2BFG - chains A and C of the 4 polymer chains in the assembly; structure by X-ray diffraction, 2.40 A resolution.

Chain A (and C):
Molecule: Beta-xylosidase
Source organism: Bacillus stearothermophilus
Notes: EC 3.2.1.37; chain C of this document is another copy of the same molecule, construct and numbering; everything in this record applies to it too
UniProt: Q9ZFM2 (XYNB_GEOSE); aligned to UniProt positions 1-503 over residues 1-503 (the alignment contains insertions or deletions, so no single offset holds)
Chain sequence (503 residues; numbered 1 to 503; the number before each row is that of its first residue):
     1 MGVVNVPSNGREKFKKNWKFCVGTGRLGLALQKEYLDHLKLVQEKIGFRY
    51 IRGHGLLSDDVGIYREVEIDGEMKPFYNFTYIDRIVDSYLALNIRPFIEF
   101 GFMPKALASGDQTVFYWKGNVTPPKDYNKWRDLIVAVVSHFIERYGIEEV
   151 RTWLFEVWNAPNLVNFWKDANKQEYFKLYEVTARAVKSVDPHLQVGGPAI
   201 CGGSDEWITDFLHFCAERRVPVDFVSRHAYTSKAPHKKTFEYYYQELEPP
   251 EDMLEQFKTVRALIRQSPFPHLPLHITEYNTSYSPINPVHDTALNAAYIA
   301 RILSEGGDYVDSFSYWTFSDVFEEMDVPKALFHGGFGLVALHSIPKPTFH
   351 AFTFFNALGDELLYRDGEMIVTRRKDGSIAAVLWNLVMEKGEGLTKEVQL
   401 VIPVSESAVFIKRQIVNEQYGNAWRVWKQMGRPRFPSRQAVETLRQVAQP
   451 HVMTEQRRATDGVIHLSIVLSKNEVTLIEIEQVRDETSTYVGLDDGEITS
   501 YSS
Disordered / not traced: 1, 503
Differences from the reference sequence: conflict Glu-406 (Phe408 in Q9ZFM2), Arg-445 (Pro447 in Q9ZFM2), Val-447 (Ser448 in Q9ZFM2); insertion (446)
Small-molecule neighbours: 2,5-dinitrophenol / beta-D-xylopyranose / alpha-D-xylopyranose: His-54, Phe-115, Asn-159, Leu-163, Phe-166, Cys-201, His-228, Tyr-230, Glu-278, Tyr-283, Ser-284, Pro-285, Trp-316, Phe-322, Glu-324, Phe-336

How chain A and chain C interact:
Residue-residue contacts - 151 pairs, chain A then chain C:
  His-236(A) with Glu-497(C), salt bridge
  Lys-237(A) with Gly-492(C), hydrogen bond (side chain-backbone); Asp-494(C); Glu-497(C)
  Thr-239(A) with Val-491(C); Gly-492(C); Leu-493(C)
  Phe-240(A) with Thr-489(C); Val-491(C)
  Glu-241(A) with Tyr-490(C)
  Tyr-242(A) with Tyr-490(C); Leu-493(C)
  Tyr-244(A) with Leu-493(C); Asp-494(C), hydrogen bond (side chain-backbone); Glu-497(C); Ile-498(C), hydrophobic
  Gln-245(A) with Thr-499(C)
  Leu-247(A) with Thr-499(C)
  Pro-288(A) with Ile-498(C), hydrophobic
  Val-289(A) with Ile-498(C), hydrophobic
  Thr-292(A) with Tyr-501(C)
  Ala-293(A) with Tyr-501(C), hydrogen bond (backbone-side chain)
  Leu-294(A) with Thr-499(C); Ser-500(C); Tyr-501(C), hydrogen bond (backbone-side chain)
  Ala-330(A) with Tyr-490(C)
  Val-387(A) with Ser-500(C)
  Met-388(A) with Thr-499(C); Ser-500(C), hydrogen bond (backbone-backbone)
  Glu-389(A) with Ser-500(C)
  Lys-390(A) with Gly-496(C), hydrogen bond (side chain-backbone); Ile-498(C), hydrogen bond (side chain-backbone); Ser-500(C); Tyr-501(C), hydrogen bond (side chain-backbone)
  Gly-391(A) with Ser-500(C)
  Phe-410(A) with Val-426(C), hydrophobic; Gln-429(C); Met-430(C), hydrophobic
  Lys-412(A) with Thr-443(C), hydrogen bond; Gln-446(C)
  Gln-414(A) with Gln-446(C)
  Glu-418(A) with Tyr-501(C), hydrogen bond
  Tyr-420(A) with His-451(C)
  Trp-424(A) with Asp-495(C); Ile-498(C), hydrophobic; Tyr-501(C), hydrophobic
  Arg-425(A) with Thr-454(C), hydrogen bond (side chain-backbone)
  Val-426(A) with Phe-410(C), hydrophobic; Thr-454(C)
  Trp-427(A) with Tyr-490(C)
  Lys-428(A) with Gln-456(C); Asp-495(C), salt bridge
  Gln-429(A) with Phe-410(C); Thr-454(C), hydrogen bond; Glu-455(C); Gln-456(C), hydrogen bond (backbone-side chain); Val-483(C)
  Met-430(A) with Phe-410(C), hydrophobic; Val-483(C)
  Gly-431(A) with Gln-456(C); Val-483(C); Asp-485(C); Glu-486(C), hydrogen bond (backbone-backbone); Thr-487(C)
  Arg-432(A) with Glu-486(C); Thr-487(C), hydrogen bond; Tyr-490(C), hydrogen bond (backbone-side chain); Leu-493(C); Asp-495(C), salt bridge
  Pro-433(A) with Glu-486(C); Tyr-490(C)
  Arg-434(A) with Glu-486(C), hydrogen bond (backbone-side chain); Thr-489(C), hydrogen bond; Tyr-490(C)
  Thr-443(A) with Lys-412(C), hydrogen bond
  Gln-446(A) with Lys-412(C), hydrogen bond; Gln-414(C), hydrogen bond; Val-452(C)
  His-451(A) with Tyr-420(C); His-451(C), hydrogen bond
  Val-452(A) with Gln-446(C); Val-447(C), hydrophobic
  Thr-454(A) with Arg-425(C), hydrogen bond (backbone-side chain); Val-426(C); Gln-429(C), hydrogen bond
  Glu-455(A) with Gln-429(C)
  Gln-456(A) with Lys-428(C); Gln-429(C), hydrogen bond (side chain-backbone); Gly-431(C)
  Lys-472(A) with Ser-500(C), hydrogen bond (side chain-backbone)
  Asn-473(A) with Ser-500(C), hydrogen bond
  Val-483(A) with Gln-429(C); Met-430(C); Gly-431(C)
  Asp-485(A) with Gly-431(C)
  Glu-486(A) with Gly-431(C), hydrogen bond (backbone-backbone); Arg-432(C); Pro-433(C); Arg-434(C), hydrogen bond (side chain-backbone)
  Thr-487(A) with Gly-431(C); Arg-432(C), hydrogen bond
  Thr-489(A) with Phe-240(C); Arg-434(C), hydrogen bond
  Tyr-490(A) with Glu-241(C); Tyr-242(C); Ala-330(C); Trp-427(C); Arg-432(C), hydrogen bond (side chain-backbone); Pro-433(C); Arg-434(C), hydrogen bond (side chain-backbone)
  Val-491(A) with Thr-239(C); Phe-240(C)
  Gly-492(A) with Lys-237(C), hydrogen bond (backbone-side chain); Thr-239(C)
  Leu-493(A) with Thr-239(C); Tyr-242(C); Tyr-244(C); Arg-432(C)
  Asp-494(A) with Tyr-244(C), hydrogen bond (backbone-side chain)
  Asp-495(A) with Tyr-244(C); Trp-424(C); Lys-428(C), salt bridge; Arg-432(C), salt bridge
  Gly-496(A) with Lys-390(C), hydrogen bond (backbone-side chain)
  Glu-497(A) with His-236(C), salt bridge; Lys-237(C); Tyr-244(C)
  Ile-498(A) with Tyr-244(C), hydrophobic; Pro-288(C), hydrophobic; Val-289(C), hydrophobic; Lys-390(C), hydrogen bond (backbone-side chain); Trp-424(C), hydrophobic
  Thr-499(A) with Leu-247(C); Leu-294(C); Met-388(C)
  Ser-500(A) with Leu-294(C); Val-387(C); Met-388(C), hydrogen bond (backbone-backbone); Glu-389(C); Lys-390(C); Gly-391(C); Lys-472(C), hydrogen bond (backbone-side chain); Asn-473(C), hydrogen bond
  Tyr-501(A) with Thr-292(C), hydrogen bond; Ala-293(C), hydrogen bond (side chain-backbone); Leu-294(C), hydrogen bond (side chain-backbone); Lys-390(C), hydrogen bond (backbone-side chain); Glu-418(C), hydrogen bond; Trp-424(C), hydrophobic; Asn-473(C)
  Ser-502(A) with Lys-390(C)
Other interface residues (no listed pair), chain A (65 interface residues in all): Val-447, Arg-484
Other interface residues (no listed pair), chain C (64 interface residues in all): Gln-245, Arg-484

Overview:
Chain A and chain C form an interface of 65 and 64 residues respectively; the contacts include 45 hydrogen
bonds and 6 salt bridges. Polar pairs include His-236(A)/Glu-497(C), Lys-428(A)/Asp-495(C) and
Arg-432(A)/Asp-495(C). Ligands of chain A: 2,5-dinitrophenol / beta-D-xylopyranose / alpha-D-xylopyranose.
Chain A and chain C are both Beta-xylosidase (Bacillus stearothermophilus); the structure, crystal structure
of beta-xylosidase (fam GH39) in complex with dinitrophenyl-beta-xyloside and covalently bound xyloside, was
determined by X-ray diffraction, deposited together with 2BS9.
